PDB entry 1NX4 | X-ray diffraction, 2.40 A resolution | chains A and B of the 3 polymer chains in the assembly

[Chain A (and B)]
Protein: Carbapenem synthase
From: Pectobacterium carotovorum
Notes: chain B of this document is another copy of the same molecule, construct and numbering; everything in this record applies to it too
UniProtKB: Q9XB59 (Q9XB59_ERWCA); residues 1-273 here = UniProt positions 1-273
Amino-acid sequence (273 residues; row label = number of the first residue in the row):
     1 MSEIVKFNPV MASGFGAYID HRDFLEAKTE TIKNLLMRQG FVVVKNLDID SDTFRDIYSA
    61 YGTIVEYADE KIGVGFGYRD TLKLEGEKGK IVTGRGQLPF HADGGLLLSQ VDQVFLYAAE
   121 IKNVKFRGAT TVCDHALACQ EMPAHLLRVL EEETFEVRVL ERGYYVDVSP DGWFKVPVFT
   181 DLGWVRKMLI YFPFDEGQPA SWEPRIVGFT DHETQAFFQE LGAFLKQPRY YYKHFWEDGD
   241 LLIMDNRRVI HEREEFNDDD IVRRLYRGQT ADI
Not modelled in the structure: 1, 67-78, 161-172, 273 (chain B: 1, 68-72, 161-170, 273)
Differences from the reference sequence: modified residue (1, 11, 37, 142, 188, 244)
Modified / non-standard residues: Mse1 (selenomethionine); Mse11, Mse37, Mse142, Mse188, Mse244 (selenomethionine; parent Met)
Curated features (UniProtKB/Swiss-Prot):
  - binding site (Fe cation): H101, D103, H251
  - binding site (substrate): G104
  - binding site (2-oxoglutarate): T130, R253, R263, R267
Ion coordination: Fe ion: H101, D103, H251 (together with 2-oxoglutaric acid)
Small-molecule neighbours: 2-oxoglutaric acid (AKG): L84, V92, L98, H101, D103, L116, T130, H251, R253, R263, L265, R267

[How chain A and chain B interact]
Contacting residue pairs - 16 pairs, chain A then chain B:
  A144(A) with Y18(B)
  H145(A) with K233(B); F235(B)
  L146(A) with F126(B), hydrophobic
  R148(A) with K125(B)
  E153(A) with K125(B), salt bridge
  G208(A) with K125(B)
  F209(A) with K125(B)
  H212(A) with R127(B)
  E213(A) with V124(B); K125(B), hydrogen bond (side chain-backbone); F126(B), hydrogen bond (side chain-backbone); R127(B)
  F217(A) with F126(B), hydrophobic
  E220(A) with F126(B); K233(B), salt bridge
Interface residues without a listed pair, chain A (15 interface residues in all): P143, V149, T210, A216
Interface residues without a listed pair, chain B (11 interface residues in all): N123, P228, E255, D258

[Overview]
The interface between chain A and chain B involves 15 residues on one side and 11 on the other; the contacts
include 2 hydrogen bonds and 2 salt bridges. Among the polar pairs are E153(A)-K125(B), E220(A)-K233(B) and
E213(A)-K125(B). Ligands of chain A: 2-oxoglutaric acid.
Both chains are Carbapenem synthase (Pectobacterium carotovorum). Entry 1NX4 (The crystal structure of
carbapenem synthase (CarC)) was determined by X-ray diffraction together with 1NX8 from the same study.
